Entry 5ZWM (electron microscopy, 3.40 A resolution); this record covers chains E and F of the 57 polymer chains in the assembly.

Chain E:
Molecule: Spliceosomal protein DIB1
Organism: Saccharomyces cerevisiae S288c
UniProt: Q06819 (DIB1_YEAST); residue numbers follow UniProt; this construct covers 1-143
Amino-acid sequence (143 residues; each row starts with the number of its first residue):
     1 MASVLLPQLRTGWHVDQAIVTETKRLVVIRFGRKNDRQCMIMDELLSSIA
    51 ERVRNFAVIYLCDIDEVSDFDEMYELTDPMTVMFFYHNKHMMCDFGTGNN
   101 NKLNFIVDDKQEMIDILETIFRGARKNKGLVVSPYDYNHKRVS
Not modelled in the structure: 1-2, 142-143
UniProt features mapped onto this chain:
  - modified residue: Ala2 (N-acetylalanine)

Chain F:
Molecule: U6 snRNA
Organism: Saccharomyces cerevisiae S288c
Sequence (112 nucleotides; row label = number of the first residue in the row):
     1 GUUCGCGAAAUUUUACUUCGUGGACAUUUGGUCAAUUUGAAACAAUACAG
    51 AGAUGAUCAGCAGUUCCCCUGCAUAAGGAUGAACCGUUUUACAAAGAGAU
   101 UUAUUUCGUUUU
Not modelled in the structure: 52-55, 88-91, 103-107

Chain E / chain F interface:
Pairs across the interface (17):
  Met92(E) with U32(F), base contact
  Gly96(E) with G30(F), hydrogen bond to the sugar; G31(F), phosphate contact
  Thr97(E) with G30(F), sugar contact
  Gly98(E) with G30(F), phosphate contact; U32(F), base contact
  Asn99(E) with U32(F), base contact
  Asn100(E) with U32(F), hydrogen bond to the base
  Asn127(E) with A34(F), sugar contact; A35(F), sugar contact
  Lys128(E) with A34(F), sugar contact
  Gly129(E) with A34(F), hydrogen bond to the sugar
  Leu130(E) with C33(F), sugar contact; A34(F), sugar contact
  Asn138(E) with G30(F), sugar contact
  Arg141(E) with U29(F), base contact; G30(F), hydrogen bond to the base
Other interface residues (no listed pair), chain E (13 interface residues in all): Asn101

In short:
13 residues of chain E and 7 residues of chain F are in contact; the contacts include 4 hydrogen bonds. Polar
contacts include Asn100(E)-U32(F), Arg141(E)-G30(F) and Gly96(E)-G30(F).
Chain E is Spliceosomal protein DIB1 and chain F is U6 snRNA, both from Saccharomyces cerevisiae S288c; the
structure, Cryo-EM structure of the yeast pre-B complex at an average resolution of 3.4~4.6 angstrom
(tri-snRNP and ..., was determined by electron microscopy (same publication as 5ZWN and 5ZWO).
